6OIT - chains A and B of the 7 polymer chains in the assembly; structure by electron microscopy, 3.50 A resolution.

# Chain A (and B)
Name: Protein RDM1
Organism: Arabidopsis thaliana
Notes: chain B of this document is another copy of the same molecule, construct and numbering; everything in this record applies to it too
UniProtKB: Q9LUJ3 (RDM1_ARATH); residue numbers follow UniProt; this construct covers 3-163
Sequence (175 residues; row label = number of the first residue in the row; numbers below 1 keep their minus sign (Met-11 is residue -11)):
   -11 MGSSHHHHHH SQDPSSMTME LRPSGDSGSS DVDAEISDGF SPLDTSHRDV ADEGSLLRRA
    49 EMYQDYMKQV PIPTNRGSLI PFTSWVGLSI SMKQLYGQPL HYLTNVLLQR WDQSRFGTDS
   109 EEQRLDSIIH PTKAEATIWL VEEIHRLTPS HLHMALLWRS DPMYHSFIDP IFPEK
Unresolved in the structure: -11 to 38, 162-163 (chain B: -11 to 38)
Construct notes: initiating methionine (-11); expression tag (-10 to 2)

# Interface between chain A and chain B
Pairs across the interface (31; chain A residue first):
  Trp73(A) - Ile132(B)  hydrophobic
  Leu95(A) - Leu95(B)  hydrophobic
  Arg98(A) - Arg98(B)
  Trp99(A) - Ile132(B)  hydrophobic
  Trp99(A) - His133(B)  hydrogen bond
  Ser102(A) - Pro137(B)
  Ser102(A) - Ser138(B)  hydrogen bond (backbone-backbone)
  Ser102(A) - His141(B)
  Arg103(A) - Thr136(B)
  Gly105(A) - Ser138(B)
  Thr106(A) - Pro137(B)
  Thr106(A) - Ser138(B)
  Ile117(A) - Glu131(B)
  Lys121(A) - Leu128(B)
  Lys121(A) - Glu131(B)
  Thr125(A) - Leu128(B)
  Thr125(A) - Ile132(B)
  Leu128(A) - Lys121(B)
  Leu128(A) - Ala124(B)  hydrophobic
  Leu128(A) - Thr125(B)
  Glu131(A) - Lys121(B)  salt bridge
  Ile132(A) - Trp73(B)  hydrophobic
  Ile132(A) - Trp99(B)  hydrophobic
  His133(A) - Trp99(B)
  Thr136(A) - Arg103(B)
  Thr136(A) - Ile117(B)
  Pro137(A) - Ser102(B)
  Ser138(A) - Ser102(B)  hydrogen bond (backbone-backbone)
  Ser138(A) - Phe104(B)
  Ser138(A) - Thr106(B)
  His141(A) - Ser102(B)
Also at the interface, not in a pair above, chain A (24 interface residues in all): Ser108, Ile116, Ala124, Val129, Leu135
Also at the interface, not in a pair above, chain B (25 interface residues in all): Leu91, Gly105, Ile116, Val129, Leu135

# Summary
24 residues of chain A and 25 residues of chain B are in contact; the contacts include 3 hydrogen bonds and 1
salt bridge. Polar pairs include Glu131(A)-Lys121(B), Trp99(A)-His133(B) and Ser102(A)-Ser138(B).
Chain A and chain B are both Protein RDM1 (Arabidopsis thaliana); the structure, CryoEM structure of
Arabidopsis DDR' complex (DRD1 peptide-DMS3-RDM1), was determined by electron microscopy together with 6OIS
from the same study.
